5KDM - chains A and B of the 4 polymer chains in the assembly; structure by X-ray diffraction, 3.50 A resolution.

Chain A:
Protein: Histone H3.3
From: Homo sapiens
Reference sequence: P84243 (H33_HUMAN); residues 1-135 here correspond to UniProt positions 2-136 (UniProt number = residue number + 1)
Chain sequence (135 residues; row label = number of the first residue in the row):
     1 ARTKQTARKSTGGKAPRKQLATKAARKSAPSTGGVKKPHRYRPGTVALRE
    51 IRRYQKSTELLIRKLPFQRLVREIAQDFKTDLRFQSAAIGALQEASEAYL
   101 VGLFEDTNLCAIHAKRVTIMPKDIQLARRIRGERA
Disordered / not traced: 1-36
Curated features (UniProtKB/Swiss-Prot):
  - site: S31 (Interaction with ZMYND11)
  - modified residue: R2 (Asymmetric dimethylarginine), T3 (Phosphothreonine), K4 (Allysine), Q5 (5-glutamyl dopamine), T6 (Phosphothreonine), R8 (Citrulline), K9 (N6,N6,N6-trimethyllysine), S10 (ADP-ribosylserine), T11 (Phosphothreonine), K14 (N6-(2-hydroxyisobutyryl)lysine), R17 (Asymmetric dimethylarginine), K18 (N6-(2-hydroxyisobutyryl)lysine), K23 (N6-(2-hydroxyisobutyryl)lysine), R26 (Citrulline), K27 (N6,N6,N6-trimethyllysine), S28 (ADP-ribosylserine), S31 (Phosphoserine), K36 (N6,N6,N6-trimethyllysine), K37 (N6-methyllysine), Y41 (Phosphotyrosine) and 9 more in UniProt
  - lipidation: K18 (N6-decanoyllysine)
Reported in the primary citation:
  - mutagenesis - R40A/R42A, R49A/R52A: abolished binding to Major tegument protein
  - mutagenesis - R40A/R42A, R49A/R52A: decreased binding to GFP-BNRF1
  - mutagenesis - R40A/R42A: decreased binding to HA-DAXX
  - mutagenesis - R40A/R42A: decreased stability

Chain B:
Protein: Histone H4
From: Homo sapiens
Reference sequence: P62805 (H4_HUMAN); residues 1-102 here correspond to UniProt positions 2-103 (UniProt number = residue number + 1)
Chain sequence (102 residues; numbered 1 to 102; the number before each row is that of its first residue):
     1 SGRGKGGKGLGKGGAKRHRKVLRDNIQGITKPAIRRLARRGGVKRISGLI
    51 YEETRGVLKVFLENVIRDAVTYTEHAKRKTVTAMDVVYALKRQGRTLYGF
   101 GG
Disordered / not traced: 1-25
Curated features (UniProtKB/Swiss-Prot):
  - DNA-binding region: K16 to K20
  - modified residue: S1 (N-acetylserine), R3 (Asymmetric dimethylarginine), K5 (N6-(2-hydroxyisobutyryl)lysine), K8 (N6-(2-hydroxyisobutyryl)lysine), K12 (N6-(2-hydroxyisobutyryl)lysine), K16 (N6-(2-hydroxyisobutyryl)lysine), K20 (N6,N6,N6-trimethyllysine), K31 (N6-(2-hydroxyisobutyryl)lysine), K44 (N6-(2-hydroxyisobutyryl)lysine), S47 (Phosphoserine), Y51 (Phosphotyrosine), K59 (N6-(2-hydroxyisobutyryl)lysine), K77 (N6-(2-hydroxyisobutyryl)lysine), K79 (N6-(2-hydroxyisobutyryl)lysine), T80 (Phosphothreonine), Y88 (Phosphotyrosine), K91 (N6-(2-hydroxyisobutyryl)lysine)
  - cross-link (Glycyl lysine isopeptide (Lys-Gly)): K12 (interchain with G-Cter in SUMO2), K20 (interchain with G-Cter in SUMO2), K31 (interchain with G-Cter in SUMO2), K59 (interchain with G-Cter in SUMO2), K79 (interchain with G-Cter in SUMO2), K91 (interchain with G-Cter in SUMO2)

Interface between chain A and chain B:
Pairs across the interface - 67 pairs, chain A then chain B:
  L61(A) with R36(B); L37(B)
  P66(A) with I29(B), hydrophobic
  F67(A) with L62(B), hydrophobic
  L70(A) with L58(B), hydrophobic
  E73(A) with K59(B)
  I74(A) with K59(B); L62(B), hydrophobic; E63(B); I66(B), hydrophobic
  D77(A) with K59(B), salt bridge; E63(B)
  F78(A) with E63(B); R67(B)
  L82(A) with T73(B); R78(B); K79(B)
  R83(A) with K79(B), hydrogen bond (backbone-backbone); T80(B); V81(B), hydrogen bond (backbone-backbone)
  F84(A) with V81(B)
  Q85(A) with V81(B), hydrogen bond (backbone-backbone); T82(B); A83(B)
  A87(A) with A83(B), hydrophobic
  A88(A) with T82(B); A83(B); V86(B), hydrophobic
  A91(A) with V86(B), hydrophobic
  L92(A) with V65(B), hydrophobic; V86(B), hydrophobic
  A95(A) with F61(B); L90(B), hydrophobic
  S96(A) with L58(B); F61(B); L62(B)
  Y99(A) with V57(B), hydrophobic; F61(B), hydrophobic
  L100(A) with T54(B); L58(B), hydrophobic
  V101(A) with L37(B), hydrophobic; R40(B)
  F104(A) with L37(B); A38(B), hydrophobic; G41(B); V43(B); T54(B)
  E105(A) with G41(B)
  N108(A) with G41(B), hydrogen bond (side chain-backbone); G42(B), hydrogen bond (side chain-backbone); V43(B)
  R116(A) with K44(B)
  T118(A) with R45(B)
  I119(A) with V43(B), hydrophobic; R45(B), hydrogen bond (backbone-backbone); I46(B); S47(B), hydrogen bond (backbone-backbone); I50(B)
  M120(A) with S47(B)
  P121(A) with S47(B); L49(B), hydrophobic; I50(B); E53(B)
  I124(A) with E53(B)
  R134(A) with Q93(B); R95(B); T96(B)
Interface residues without a listed pair, chain A (36 interface residues in all): I62, V71, E97, L103, T107
Interface residues without a listed pair, chain B (40 interface residues in all): A33, V70, G94

In short:
36 residues of chain A and 40 residues of chain B are in contact, with 7 hydrogen bonds and 1 salt bridge.
Polar contacts include D77(A)-K59(B), N108(A)-G41(B) and N108(A)-G42(B). The paper reports that R40A/R42A and
R49A/R52A of chain A abolish binding to Major tegument protein; R40A/R42A and R49A/R52A of chain A reduce
binding to GFP-BNRF1.
Here chain A is Histone H3.3 and chain B is Histone H4, both from Homo sapiens. Entry 5KDM (Crystal structure
of EBV tegument protein BNRF1 in complex with histone chaperone DAXX and histones H3.3-H4) was determined by
X-ray diffraction.
